PDB entry 6FAQ | X-ray diffraction, 1.95 A resolution | chains A and B

[Chain A (and B)]
Protein: DNA binding protein
From: Halobacterium salinarum (strain ATCC 700922 / JCM 11081 / NRC-1)
Notes: chain B of this document is another copy of the same molecule, construct and numbering; everything in this record applies to it too
Reference sequence: Q9HSF4 (Q9HSF4_HALSA); residues 1-116 here = UniProt positions 1-116
Amino-acid sequence (127 residues; numbered 1 to 127; the number before each row is that of its first residue):
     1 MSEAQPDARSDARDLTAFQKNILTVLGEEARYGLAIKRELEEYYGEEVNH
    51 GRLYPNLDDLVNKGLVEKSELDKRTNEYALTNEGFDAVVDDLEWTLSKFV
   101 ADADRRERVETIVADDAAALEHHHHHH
Disordered / not traced: 1-10, 121-127
Sequence notes: expression tag (117-127)

[Interface between chain A and chain B]
Residue-residue contacts (68; chain A residue first):
  Arg-13(A) / Glu-42(B)
  Arg-13(A) / Tyr-43(B)  hydrogen bond (side chain-backbone)
  Arg-13(A) / Tyr-44(B)
  Asp-14(A) / Tyr-44(B)
  Leu-15(A) / Ala-17(B)
  Ala-17(A) / Leu-15(B)
  Ala-17(A) / Ala-17(B)
  Lys-20(A) / Tyr-43(B)  hydrogen bond
  Asn-21(A) / Trp-94(B)
  Thr-24(A) / Trp-94(B)
  Thr-24(A) / Lys-98(B)
  Val-25(A) / Trp-94(B)  hydrophobic
  Gly-27(A) / Lys-98(B)
  Gly-27(A) / Arg-105(B)  hydrogen bond (backbone-side chain)
  Glu-28(A) / Lys-98(B)  salt bridge
  Glu-28(A) / Ala-101(B)
  Glu-39(A) / Lys-98(B)  salt bridge
  Tyr-43(A) / Arg-13(B)  hydrogen bond (backbone-side chain)
  Tyr-43(A) / Lys-20(B)  hydrogen bond
  Tyr-43(A) / Asp-91(B)  hydrogen bond
  Tyr-43(A) / Trp-94(B)  hydrophobic
  Tyr-44(A) / Arg-13(B)
  Tyr-44(A) / Asp-14(B)
  Glu-46(A) / Asp-14(B)
  Phe-85(A) / Phe-99(B)  hydrophobic
  Phe-85(A) / Arg-105(B)
  Val-88(A) / Phe-99(B)  hydrophobic
  Val-89(A) / Phe-99(B)  hydrophobic
  Asp-91(A) / Tyr-43(B)  hydrogen bond
  Leu-92(A) / Phe-99(B)  hydrophobic
  Glu-93(A) / Ile-112(B)
  Trp-94(A) / Asn-21(B)
  Trp-94(A) / Thr-24(B)
  Trp-94(A) / Tyr-43(B)  hydrophobic
  Thr-95(A) / Leu-92(B)
  Leu-96(A) / Leu-92(B)  hydrophobic
  Leu-96(A) / Ile-112(B)  hydrophobic
  Leu-96(A) / Asp-116(B)
  Ser-97(A) / Asp-116(B)
  Lys-98(A) / Thr-24(B)
  Lys-98(A) / Gly-27(B)
  Lys-98(A) / Glu-28(B)  salt bridge
  Lys-98(A) / Glu-39(B)  salt bridge
  Phe-99(A) / Phe-85(B)  hydrophobic
  Phe-99(A) / Val-89(B)  hydrophobic
  Phe-99(A) / Leu-92(B)  hydrophobic
  Val-100(A) / Leu-120(B)
  Ala-101(A) / Glu-28(B)
  Ala-101(A) / Leu-120(B)
  Asp-102(A) / Leu-120(B)
  Arg-105(A) / Gly-27(B)  hydrogen bond (side chain-backbone)
  Arg-105(A) / Phe-85(B)
  Arg-106(A) / Val-113(B)
  Arg-106(A) / Ala-114(B)
  Arg-106(A) / Ala-117(B)
  Arg-108(A) / Phe-85(B)
  Arg-108(A) / Val-89(B)
  Val-109(A) / Val-113(B)  hydrophobic
  Ile-112(A) / Glu-93(B)
  Ile-112(A) / Leu-96(B)  hydrophobic
  Val-113(A) / Arg-106(B)
  Val-113(A) / Val-109(B)  hydrophobic
  Asp-116(A) / Leu-96(B)
  Asp-116(A) / Ser-97(B)
  Ala-117(A) / Arg-106(B)
  Leu-120(A) / Val-100(B)
  Leu-120(A) / Ala-101(B)
  Leu-120(A) / Asp-102(B)
Interface residues without a listed pair, chain A (41 interface residues in all): Thr-16, Glu-42, Glu-110
Interface residues without a listed pair, chain B (41 interface residues in all): Asp-11, Thr-16, Val-25, Val-88, Thr-95, Arg-108

[Summary]
Chain A and chain B each contribute 41 residues to their interface, with 8 hydrogen bonds and 4 salt bridges.
Polar pairs include Glu-28(A)/Lys-98(B), Glu-39(A)/Lys-98(B) and Arg-13(A)/Tyr-43(B).
Chain A and chain B are both DNA binding protein (Halobacterium salinarum (strain ATCC 700922 / JCM 11081 /
NRC-1)); the structure, Structure of H. salinarum RosR (vng0258) grown from KBr, was determined by X-ray
diffraction, deposited together with 6EZ1, 6F5C and 6FDH.
